PDB entry 3BG3 | X-ray diffraction, 2.80 A resolution | chains C and D of the 4 polymer chains in the assembly

[Chain C (and D)]
Name: Pyruvate carboxylase, mitochondrial
Source organism: Homo sapiens
Notes: EC 6.4.1.1; fragment: CT+PT+BCCP Domain; chain D of this document is another copy of the same molecule, construct and numbering; everything in this record applies to it too
UniProt: P11498 (PYC_HUMAN); residues 482-1178 here = UniProt positions 482-1178
Amino-acid sequence (718 residues; numbered 461 to 1178; the number before each row is that of its first residue):
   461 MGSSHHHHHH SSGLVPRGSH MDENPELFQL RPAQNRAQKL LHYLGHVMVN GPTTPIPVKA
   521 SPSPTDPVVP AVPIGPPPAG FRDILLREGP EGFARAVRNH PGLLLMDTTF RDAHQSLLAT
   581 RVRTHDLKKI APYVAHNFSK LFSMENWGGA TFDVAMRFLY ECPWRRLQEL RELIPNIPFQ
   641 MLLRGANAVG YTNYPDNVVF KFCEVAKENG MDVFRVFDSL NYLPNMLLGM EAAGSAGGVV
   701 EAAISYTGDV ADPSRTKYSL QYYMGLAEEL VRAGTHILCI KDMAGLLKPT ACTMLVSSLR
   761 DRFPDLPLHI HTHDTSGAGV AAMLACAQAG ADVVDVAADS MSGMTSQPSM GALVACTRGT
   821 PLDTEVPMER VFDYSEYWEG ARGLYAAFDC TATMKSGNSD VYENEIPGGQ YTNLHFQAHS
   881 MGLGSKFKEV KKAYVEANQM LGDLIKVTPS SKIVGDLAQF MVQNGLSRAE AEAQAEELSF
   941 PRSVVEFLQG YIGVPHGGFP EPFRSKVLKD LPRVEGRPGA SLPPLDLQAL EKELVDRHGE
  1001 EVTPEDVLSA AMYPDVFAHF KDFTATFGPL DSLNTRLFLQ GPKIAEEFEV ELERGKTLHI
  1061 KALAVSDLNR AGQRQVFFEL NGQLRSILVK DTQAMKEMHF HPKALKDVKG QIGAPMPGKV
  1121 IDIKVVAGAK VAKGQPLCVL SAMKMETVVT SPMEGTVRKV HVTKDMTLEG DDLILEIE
Not modelled in the structure: 461-493, 1098-1178 (chain D: 461-493, 1098-1102)
Construct notes: expression tag (461-481)
Modified positions: Lys741 (lysine nz-carboxylic acid; KCX)
UniProt features mapped onto this chain:
  - binding site (substrate): Arg571 to Gln575, Arg644, Thr908
  - binding site (Mn(2+)): Asp572, Lys741, His771, His773
  - modified residue: Lys589 (N6-acetyllysine), Lys661 (N6-acetyllysine), Lys717 (N6-acetyllysine), Lys741 (N6-carboxylysine), Lys748 (N6-acetyllysine), Lys892 (N6-acetyllysine), Lys969 (N6-acetyllysine), Lys992 (N6-acetyllysine), Thr1003 (Phosphothreonine), Lys1061 (N6-acetyllysine), Lys1090 (N6-acetyllysine), Lys1124 (N6-acetyllysine), Lys1144 (N6-biotinyllysine)
  - natural variant: Arg583 (R583L: In PC deficiency), Ala610 (A610T: In PC deficiency), Arg631 (R631Q: In PC deficiency), Met743 (M743I: In PC deficiency), Val1131 to Lys1133 (deletion: In PC deficiency)
  - mutagenesis: Phe1077 (F1077A/E: Loss of tetramerization and enzyme activity, resulting in an inactive homodimer)
Ion coordination: Mn2+: Asp572, Lys741
Small-molecule neighbours: pyruvic acid (PYR): Arg571, Asp572, Gln575, Gly609, Ala610, Leu642, Arg644, Phe677, Lys741, Val907, Thr908
Reported in the primary citation:
  - mutagenesis - F1077A, F1077E: abolished catalytic activity
  - binding site for the ligand BTI: Gln575, Ala610, Arg644, Tyr651, Thr908, Ser911, Lys912
  - binding site for pyruvic acid: Arg644
  - post-translational modification sites: Lys741

[How chain C and chain D interact]
Residue-residue contacts - 15 pairs, chain C then chain D:
  Pro517(C) with Met1143(D)
  Lys519(C) with Met1143(D)
  Phe876(C) with Met1143(D), hydrophobic
  Gln877(C) with Met1143(D); Lys1144(D); Met1145(D)
  Ser880(C) with Met1143(D)
  Met881(C) with Met1116(D); Pro1117(D); Met1143(D), hydrophobic; Met1145(D), hydrophobic
  Lys886(C) with Met1116(D); Met1145(D), hydrogen bond
  Gln923(C) with Glu1146(D); Val1148(D)
Also at the interface, not in a pair above, chain C (9 interface residues in all): Gly882
Also at the interface, not in a pair above, chain D (8 interface residues in all): Ala1142

[Summary]
The interface between chain C and chain D involves 9 residues on one side and 8 on the other; the contacts
include 1 hydrogen bond. The hydrogen-bonded pair is Lys886(C)-Met1145(D). The paper reports a binding site
for the ligand BTI at Gln575(C), Ala610(C) and Arg644(C) among others; F1077A and F1077E of chain C abolish
catalytic activity.
Both chains are Pyruvate carboxylase, mitochondrial (Homo sapiens). Entry 3BG3 (Crystal Structure of Human
Pyruvate Carboxylase (missing the biotin carboxylase domain at the N-terminus)) was determined by X-ray
diffraction together with 3BG5 and 3BG9 from the same study.
